2V9J - chains A and B of the 3 polymer chains in the assembly; structure by X-ray diffraction, 2.53 A resolution.

# Chain A
Molecule: 5'-amp-activated protein kinase catalytic subunit alpha-1
Organism: Rattus norvegicus
Notes: EC 2.7.11.1
UniProtKB: P54645 (AAPK1_RAT); numbering as in UniProt (aligned over 396-548)
Sequence (157 residues; each row starts with the number of its first residue):
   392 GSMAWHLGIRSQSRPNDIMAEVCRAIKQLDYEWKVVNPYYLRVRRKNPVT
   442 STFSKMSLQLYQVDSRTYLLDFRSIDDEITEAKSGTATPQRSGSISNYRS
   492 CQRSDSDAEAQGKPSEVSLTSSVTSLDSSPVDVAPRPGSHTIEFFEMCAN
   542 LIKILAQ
Unresolved in the structure: 392, 470-523

# Chain B
Molecule: 5'-amp-activated protein kinase subunit beta-2
Organism: Homo sapiens
UniProtKB: O43741 (AAKB2_HUMAN); residue numbers follow UniProt; this construct covers 187-272
Sequence (87 residues; each row starts with the number of its first residue):
   186 MGPYGQEMYAFRSEERFKSPPILPPHLLQVILNKDTNISCDPALLPEPNH
   236 VMLNHLYALSIKDSVMVLSATHRYKKKYVTTLLYKPI
Unresolved in the structure: 186-189, 223-232
UniProt features mapped onto this chain:
  - mutagenesis: His-235 (H235A: Results in an AMPK enzyme that is activable by phosphorylation but has significantly increased rate of dephosphorylation in phosphatase assays)

# Interface between chain A and chain B
Residue-residue contacts (71):
  Ser-393(A) with Asn-218(B); Asn-222(B); Leu-244(B)
  Met-394(A) with Ile-216(B); Leu-217(B); Asn-218(B), hydrogen bond (backbone-backbone); Lys-219(B)
  Ala-395(A) with Ile-216(B); Leu-244(B)
  Trp-396(A) with Gln-214(B); Val-215(B); Ile-216(B), hydrogen bond (backbone-backbone); Asn-218(B); Ala-243(B); Leu-244(B), hydrophobic; Val-252(B), hydrophobic; Ser-254(B); Leu-267(B), hydrophobic
  His-397(A) with Gln-214(B); Val-215(B); Tyr-242(B); Ala-243(B), hydrogen bond (backbone-backbone)
  Leu-398(A) with Leu-213(B); Gln-214(B), hydrogen bond (backbone-backbone); His-240(B); Leu-241(B); Tyr-242(B)
  Gly-399(A) with Leu-241(B), hydrogen bond (backbone-backbone)
  Pro-406(A) with Pro-205(B), hydrophobic
  Asn-428(A) with Phe-202(B)
  Pro-429(A) with Phe-202(B), hydrophobic
  Tyr-430(A) with Phe-202(B), hydrogen bond (side chain-backbone); Lys-203(B), hydrogen bond (side chain-backbone); Ser-204(B); Pro-205(B), hydrophobic
  Gln-450(A) with Pro-206(B)
  Leu-451(A) with Pro-205(B); Pro-206(B)
  Tyr-452(A) with Pro-206(B); Ile-207(B); Leu-208(B), hydrophobic
  Gln-453(A) with Ser-204(B); Pro-205(B); Pro-206(B), hydrogen bond (backbone-backbone); Ile-207(B); Leu-208(B), hydrogen bond (backbone-backbone)
  Val-454(A) with Leu-208(B), hydrophobic; Gln-214(B)
  Asp-462(A) with His-240(B), salt bridge
  Phe-463(A) with Asn-239(B); His-240(B); Leu-241(B), hydrogen bond (backbone-backbone)
  Arg-464(A) with Val-236(B); Leu-238(B); Asn-239(B); His-240(B), hydrogen bond
  Ser-465(A) with Asn-239(B), hydrogen bond (backbone-backbone); His-257(B), hydrogen bond
  Asp-467(A) with Asn-239(B), hydrogen bond
  Thr-532(A) with His-257(B); Thr-266(B)
  Ile-533(A) with Thr-266(B)
  Phe-535(A) with Asn-239(B)
  Phe-536(A) with Leu-241(B), hydrophobic; Leu-253(B); Ser-254(B); Ala-255(B); Thr-266(B); Leu-268(B), hydrophobic
  Cys-539(A) with Leu-241(B), hydrophobic
  Ala-540(A) with Lys-270(B)
Interface residues without a listed pair, chain A (33 interface residues in all): Arg-401, Tyr-459, Leu-460, Glu-537, Ile-543, Lys-544
Interface residues without a listed pair, chain B (36 interface residues in all): Leu-212, Ser-245, Met-251, Ile-272

# Summary
33 residues of chain A and 36 residues of chain B are in contact; the contacts include 14 hydrogen bonds and 1
salt bridge. Polar contacts include Asp-462(A)/His-240(B), Tyr-430(A)/Phe-202(B) and Tyr-430(A)/Lys-203(B).
UniProt lists one mutagenesis site on chain B.
Here chain A is 5'-amp-activated protein kinase catalytic subunit alpha-1 (Rattus norvegicus) and chain B is
5'-amp-activated protein kinase subunit beta-2 (Homo sapiens). Entry 2V9J (Crystal structure of the regulatory
fragment of mammalian AMPK in complexes with Mg.ATP-AMP) was determined by X-ray diffraction (same publication
as 2V8Q and 2V92).
